PDB entry 3AZ9 | X-ray diffraction, 2.75 A resolution | chains A and B of the 6 polymer chains in the assembly

== Chain A (and B) ==
Protein: Beta-hydroxyacyl-ACP dehydratase
Organism: Plasmodium falciparum
Notes: EC 4.2.1.-; chain B of this document is another copy of the same molecule, construct and numbering; everything in this record applies to it too
Reference sequence: Q965D7 (Q965D7_PLAFA); residue numbers follow UniProt; this construct covers 81-230
Sequence (154 residues; row label = number of the first residue in the row):
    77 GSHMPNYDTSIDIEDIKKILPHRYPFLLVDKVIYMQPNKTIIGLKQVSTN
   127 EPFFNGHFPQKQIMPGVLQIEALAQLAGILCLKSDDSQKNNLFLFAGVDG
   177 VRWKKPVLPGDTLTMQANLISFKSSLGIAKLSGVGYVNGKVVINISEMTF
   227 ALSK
Disordered / not traced: 77-83, 230 (chain B: 77-84, 230)
Sequence notes: expression tag (77-80)

== Chain A / chain B interface ==
Contacting residue pairs - 57 pairs, chain A then chain B:
  P97(A) with F134(B), hydrophobic; P135(B)
  H98(A) with G132(B); H133(B); F134(B)
  R99(A) with G132(B), hydrogen bond (backbone-backbone); P135(B)
  Y100(A) with N131(B); G132(B)
  P101(A) with P128(B)
  F102(A) with H133(B); P141(B), hydrophobic; V143(B), hydrophobic; L144(B), hydrophobic
  P128(A) with P101(B)
  F129(A) with P101(B), hydrophobic
  N131(A) with Y100(B)
  G132(A) with H98(B); R99(B), hydrogen bond (backbone-backbone); Y100(B), hydrogen bond (backbone-backbone)
  H133(A) with H98(B); F102(B)
  F134(A) with P97(B), hydrophobic; H98(B); L168(B), hydrophobic
  P135(A) with P97(B); R99(B)
  K137(A) with L168(B)
  I139(A) with L170(B), hydrophobic
  P141(A) with F102(B), hydrophobic
  V143(A) with F102(B), hydrophobic; V143(B); E147(B)
  L144(A) with F102(B), hydrophobic
  E147(A) with V143(B)
  L168(A) with F134(B), hydrophobic
  L170(A) with F134(B), hydrophobic; I139(B), hydrophobic
  F171(A) with W179(B)
  A172(A) with R178(B); W179(B), hydrogen bond (backbone-backbone)
  G173(A) with V177(B); W179(B)
  V174(A) with G176(B); V177(B), hydrogen bond (backbone-backbone); W179(B)
  D175(A) with D175(B); G176(B), hydrogen bond (side chain-backbone)
  G176(A) with V174(B); D175(B), hydrogen bond (backbone-side chain)
  V177(A) with G173(B); V174(B), hydrogen bond (backbone-backbone)
  R178(A) with A172(B)
  W179(A) with F171(B), hydrophobic; A172(B), hydrogen bond (backbone-backbone); G173(B); V174(B)
Also at the interface, not in a pair above, chain A (33 interface residues in all): I146, F169, P182
Also at the interface, not in a pair above, chain B (33 interface residues in all): F129, K137, I146, F169, P182

== In short ==
The chain A/chain B interface involves 33 residues from each chain; the contacts include 9 hydrogen bonds.
Polar contacts include D175(A)-G176(B), R99(A)-G132(B) and G132(A)-Y100(B).
Chain A and chain B are both Beta-hydroxyacyl-ACP dehydratase (Plasmodium falciparum); the structure,
Beta-Hydroxyacyl-Acyl Carrier Protein Dehydratase (FabZ) from Plasmodium falciparum in complex with NAS91, was
determined by X-ray diffraction together with 3AZ8, 3AZA and 3AZB from the same study.
